Entry 6W6W (electron microscopy, 3.00 A resolution); this record covers chains A and B of the 5 polymer chains in the assembly.

[Chain A]
Molecule: CST complex subunit CTC1
Source organism: Homo sapiens
UniProtKB: Q2NKJ3 (CTC1_HUMAN); numbering as in UniProt (aligned over 2-1217)
Sequence (1233 residues; numbered -15 to 1217; the number before each row is that of its first residue; numbers below 1 keep their minus sign (Met-15 is residue -15)):
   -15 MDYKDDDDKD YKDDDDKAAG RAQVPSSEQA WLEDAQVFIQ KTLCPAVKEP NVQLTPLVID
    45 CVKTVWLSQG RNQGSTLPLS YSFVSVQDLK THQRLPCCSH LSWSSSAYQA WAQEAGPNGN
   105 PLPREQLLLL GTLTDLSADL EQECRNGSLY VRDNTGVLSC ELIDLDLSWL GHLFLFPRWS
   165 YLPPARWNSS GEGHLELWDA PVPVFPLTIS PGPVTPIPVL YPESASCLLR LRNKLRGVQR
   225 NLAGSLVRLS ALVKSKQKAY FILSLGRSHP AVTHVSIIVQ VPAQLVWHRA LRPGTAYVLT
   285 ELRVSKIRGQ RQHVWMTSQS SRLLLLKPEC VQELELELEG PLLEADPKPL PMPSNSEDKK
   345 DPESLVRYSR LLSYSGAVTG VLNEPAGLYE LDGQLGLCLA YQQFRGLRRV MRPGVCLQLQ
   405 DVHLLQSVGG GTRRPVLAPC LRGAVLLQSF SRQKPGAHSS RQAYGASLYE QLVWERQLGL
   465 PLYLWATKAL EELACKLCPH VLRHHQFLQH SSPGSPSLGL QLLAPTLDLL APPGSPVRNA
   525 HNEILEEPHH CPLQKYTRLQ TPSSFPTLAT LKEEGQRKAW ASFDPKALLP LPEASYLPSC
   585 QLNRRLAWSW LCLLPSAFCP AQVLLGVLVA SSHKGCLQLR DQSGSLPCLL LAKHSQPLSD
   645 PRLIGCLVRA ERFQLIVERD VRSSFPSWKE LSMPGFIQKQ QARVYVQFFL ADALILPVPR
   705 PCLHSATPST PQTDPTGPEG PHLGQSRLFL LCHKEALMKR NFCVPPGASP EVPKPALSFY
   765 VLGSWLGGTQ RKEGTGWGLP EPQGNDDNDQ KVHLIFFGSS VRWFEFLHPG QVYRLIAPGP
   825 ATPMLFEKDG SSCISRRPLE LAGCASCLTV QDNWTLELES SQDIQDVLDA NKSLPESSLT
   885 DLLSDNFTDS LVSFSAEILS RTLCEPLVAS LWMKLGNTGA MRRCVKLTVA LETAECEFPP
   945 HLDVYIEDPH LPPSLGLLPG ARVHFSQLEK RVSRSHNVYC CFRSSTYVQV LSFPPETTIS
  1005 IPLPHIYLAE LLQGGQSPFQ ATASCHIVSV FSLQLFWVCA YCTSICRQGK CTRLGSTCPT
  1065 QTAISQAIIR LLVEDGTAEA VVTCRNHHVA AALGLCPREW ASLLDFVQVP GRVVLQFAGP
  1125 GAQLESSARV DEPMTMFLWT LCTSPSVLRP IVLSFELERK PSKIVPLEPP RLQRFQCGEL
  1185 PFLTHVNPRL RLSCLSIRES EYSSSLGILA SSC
Not modelled in the structure: -15 to 142, 188-222, 252-258, 309-349, 706-724, 788-792, 834-839, 865-877, 909-927, 1122-1134, 1206-1217
Construct notes: expression tag (-15 to 1)
UniProt features mapped onto this chain:
  - natural variant: Ala227 (A227V: In CRMCC1), Val259 (V259M: In CRMCC1), Gly503 (G503R: In CRMCC1), Val665 (V665G: In CRMCC1), Arg840 (R840W: In CRMCC1), Val871 (V871M: In CRMCC1), Arg975 (R975G: In CRMCC1), Cys985 (deletion: In CRMCC1), Arg987 (R987W: In CRMCC1), Leu1142 (L1142H: In CRMCC1), Leu1196 to Arg1202 (deletion: In CRMCC1)
Ion coordination: Zn2+: Cys1043, Cys1046, Cys1055, Cys1062
Reported in the primary citation:
  - binding site for the 4-nt DNA strand: Tyr949, Arg978, Asn981, Tyr983, Lys1164, Lys1167
  - mutagenesis - V967A/S979A/H980A, N981D/Y983A/R987E, K1164E/K1167E, R1193E/R1195E: abolished binding to the 4-nt DNA strand
  - mutagenesis - K743E/R744E: unchanged binding to the 4-nt DNA strand
  - mutagenesis - R1175E (26-fold): decreased binding to 3xTEL ssDNA
  - mutagenesis - R1175E: unchanged binding to T18 (poly-T) ssDNA

[Chain B]
Molecule: CST complex subunit CTC1
Source organism: Homo sapiens
UniProtKB: Q2NKJ3 (CTC1_HUMAN); residues -1064 to 151 here correspond to UniProt positions 2-1217 (UniProt number = residue number + 1066)
Sequence (1233 residues; numbered -1081 to 151; the number before each row is that of its first residue; numbers below 1 keep their minus sign (Met-1081 is residue -1081)):
 -1081 MDYKDDDDKD YKDDDDKAAG RAQVPSSEQA WLEDAQVFIQ KTLCPAVKEP NVQLTPLVID
 -1021 CVKTVWLSQG RNQGSTLPLS YSFVSVQDLK THQRLPCCSH LSWSSSAYQA WAQEAGPNGN
  -961 PLPREQLLLL GTLTDLSADL EQECRNGSLY VRDNTGVLSC ELIDLDLSWL GHLFLFPRWS
  -901 YLPPARWNSS GEGHLELWDA PVPVFPLTIS PGPVTPIPVL YPESASCLLR LRNKLRGVQR
  -841 NLAGSLVRLS ALVKSKQKAY FILSLGRSHP AVTHVSIIVQ VPAQLVWHRA LRPGTAYVLT
  -781 ELRVSKIRGQ RQHVWMTSQS SRLLLLKPEC VQELELELEG PLLEADPKPL PMPSNSEDKK
  -721 DPESLVRYSR LLSYSGAVTG VLNEPAGLYE LDGQLGLCLA YQQFRGLRRV MRPGVCLQLQ
  -661 DVHLLQSVGG GTRRPVLAPC LRGAVLLQSF SRQKPGAHSS RQAYGASLYE QLVWERQLGL
  -601 PLYLWATKAL EELACKLCPH VLRHHQFLQH SSPGSPSLGL QLLAPTLDLL APPGSPVRNA
  -541 HNEILEEPHH CPLQKYTRLQ TPSSFPTLAT LKEEGQRKAW ASFDPKALLP LPEASYLPSC
  -481 QLNRRLAWSW LCLLPSAFCP AQVLLGVLVA SSHKGCLQLR DQSGSLPCLL LAKHSQPLSD
  -421 PRLIGCLVRA ERFQLIVERD VRSSFPSWKE LSMPGFIQKQ QARVYVQFFL ADALILPVPR
  -361 PCLHSATPST PQTDPTGPEG PHLGQSRLFL LCHKEALMKR NFCVPPGASP EVPKPALSFY
  -301 VLGSWLGGTQ RKEGTGWGLP EPQGNDDNDQ KVHLIFFGSS VRWFEFLHPG QVYRLIAPGP
  -241 ATPMLFEKDG SSCISRRPLE LAGCASCLTV QDNWTLELES SQDIQDVLDA NKSLPESSLT
  -181 DLLSDNFTDS LVSFSAEILS RTLCEPLVAS LWMKLGNTGA MRRCVKLTVA LETAECEFPP
  -121 HLDVYIEDPH LPPSLGLLPG ARVHFSQLEK RVSRSHNVYC CFRSSTYVQV LSFPPETTIS
   -61 IPLPHIYLAE LLQGGQSPFQ ATASCHIVSV FSLQLFWVCA YCTSICRQGK CTRLGSTCPT
    -1 QTAISQAIIR LLVEDGTAEA VVTCRNHHVA AALGLCPREW ASLLDFVQVP GRVVLQFAGP
    59 GAQLESSARV DEPMTMFLWT LCTSPSVLRP IVLSFELERK PSKIVPLEPP RLQRFQCGEL
   119 PFLTHVNPRL RLSCLSIRES EYSSSLGILA SSC
Not modelled in the structure: -1081 to 0, 44-151
Construct notes: expression tag (-1081 to -1065)

[Interface between chain A and chain B]
Contacting residue pairs - 17 pairs, chain A then chain B:
  Phe158(A) - Asp43(B)
  Leu159(A) - Asp43(B)
  Phe160(A) - Leu42(B)
  Pro161(A) - Cys22(B)
  Arg162(A) - Val20(B)
  Trp163(A) - Val20(B)  hydrogen bond (backbone-backbone)
  Trp163(A) - Leu42(B)
  Tyr165(A) - Leu10(B)  hydrogen bond (side chain-backbone)
  Tyr165(A) - Val11(B)
  Tyr165(A) - Glu17(B)
  Tyr165(A) - Ala18(B)  hydrogen bond (backbone-backbone)
  Pro167(A) - Glu17(B)
  Arg436(A) - Ala28(B)
  Arg436(A) - Leu33(B)
  Gln437(A) - Leu33(B)
  Lys438(A) - Cys34(B)
  Lys438(A) - Pro35(B)
Other interface residues (no listed pair), chain A (13 interface residues in all): Ser143, Ser164
Other interface residues (no listed pair), chain B (19 interface residues in all): Ile7, Gly14, Thr15, Val19, Ala29, Ala30, Gly32

[In short]
The interface between chain A and chain B involves 13 residues on one side and 19 on the other, with 3
hydrogen bonds. Polar contacts include Tyr165(A)-Leu10(B), Trp163(A)-Val20(B) and Tyr165(A)-Ala18(B). The
paper reports a binding site for the 4-nt DNA strand at Tyr949(A), Arg978(A) and Asn981(A) among others;
V967A/S979A/H980A, N981D/Y983A/R987E and K1164E/K1167E of chain A, among others, abolish binding to the 4-nt
DNA strand; 6 substitutions were tested in all.
Both chains are CST complex subunit CTC1 (Homo sapiens). Entry 6W6W (Cryo-EM structure of CST bound to
telomeric single-stranded DNA) was determined by electron microscopy.
